PDB entry 5JC7 | X-ray diffraction, 2.75 A resolution | chains B and Y of the 4 polymer chains in the assembly

== Chain B ==
Protein: Melanoma differentiation associated protein-5
From: Gallus gallus
UniProtKB: D9N195 (D9N195_CHICK); residue numbers follow UniProt; this construct covers 298-994
Sequence (701 residues; numbered 294 to 994; the number before each row is that of its first residue):
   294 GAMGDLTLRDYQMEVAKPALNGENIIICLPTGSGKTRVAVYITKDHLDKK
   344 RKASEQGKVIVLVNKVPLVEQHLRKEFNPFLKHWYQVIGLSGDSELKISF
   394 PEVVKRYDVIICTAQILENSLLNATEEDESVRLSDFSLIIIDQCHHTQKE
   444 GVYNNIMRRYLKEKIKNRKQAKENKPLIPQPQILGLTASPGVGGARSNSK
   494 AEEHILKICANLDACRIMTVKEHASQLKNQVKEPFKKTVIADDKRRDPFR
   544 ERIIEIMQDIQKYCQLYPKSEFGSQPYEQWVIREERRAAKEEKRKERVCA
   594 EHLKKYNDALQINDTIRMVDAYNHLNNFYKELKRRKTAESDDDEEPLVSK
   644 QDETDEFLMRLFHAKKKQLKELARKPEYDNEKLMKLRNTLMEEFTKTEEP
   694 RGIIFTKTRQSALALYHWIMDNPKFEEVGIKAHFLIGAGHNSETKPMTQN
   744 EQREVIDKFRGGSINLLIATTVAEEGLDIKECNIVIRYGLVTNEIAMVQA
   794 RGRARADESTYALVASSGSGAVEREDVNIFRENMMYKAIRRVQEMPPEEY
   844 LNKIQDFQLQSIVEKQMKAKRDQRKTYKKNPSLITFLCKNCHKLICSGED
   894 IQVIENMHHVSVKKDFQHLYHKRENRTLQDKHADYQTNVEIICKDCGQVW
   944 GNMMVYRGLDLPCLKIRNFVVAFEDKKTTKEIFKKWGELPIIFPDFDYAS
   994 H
Disordered / not traced: 294-297, 417-421, 462-471, 634-638, 868-876, 918-932, 968-970, 992-994
Construct notes: expression tag (294-297); engineered mutation Gln-436 (Glu in D9N195)
Bound ions: Zn2+: Cys-881, Cys-884, Cys-936, Cys-939
Residues lining bound ligands: ADP (adenosine-5'-diphosphate): Thr-300, Leu-301, Arg-302, Gln-305, Pro-323, Thr-324, Gly-325, Ser-326, Gly-327, Lys-328, Thr-329, Arg-330, Lys-368, Glu-369, Arg-798

== Chain Y ==
Molecule: 24-nt RNA strand
Sequence (24 nucleotides; numbered 2 to 25; the number before each row is that of its first residue):
     2 GGGACGUCAUGCGCAUGACGUCCC

== How chain B and chain Y interact ==
Contacting residue pairs - 27 pairs, chain B then chain Y:
  Gln-441(B) with U8(Y), phosphate contact
  Lys-442(B) with G7(Y), phosphate contact; U8(Y), salt bridge to the phosphate
  Glu-443(B) with C6(Y), phosphate contact; G7(Y), hydrogen bond to the phosphate
  Gly-444(B) with C6(Y), sugar contact
  Lys-562(B) with C13(Y), salt bridge to the phosphate
  Gln-568(B) with A10(Y), hydrogen bond to the sugar; U11(Y), hydrogen bond to the sugar
  Pro-569(B) with U11(Y), sugar contact
  Gln-572(B) with U11(Y), hydrogen bond to the sugar; G12(Y), hydrogen bond to the sugar
  His-733(B) with G2(Y), phosphate contact; G3(Y), salt bridge to the phosphate
  Val-784(B) with C9(Y), hydrogen bond to the sugar
  Thr-785(B) with U8(Y), hydrogen bond to the sugar; C9(Y), hydrogen bond to the sugar
  Asn-786(B) with U8(Y), hydrogen bond to the phosphate; C9(Y), phosphate contact
  Arg-817(B) with A10(Y), salt bridge to the phosphate
  Lys-861(B) with C6(Y), salt bridge to the phosphate
  Asn-899(B) with G3(Y), sugar contact
  Met-900(B) with G2(Y), hydrogen bond to the sugar; G3(Y), sugar contact
  His-901(B) with G2(Y), hydrogen bond to the sugar
  Lys-958(B) with G2(Y), salt bridge to the phosphate
  Lys-978(B) with G4(Y), salt bridge to the phosphate
Interface residues without a listed pair, chain B (22 interface residues in all): His-439, Gly-487, Gly-980

== Summary ==
Chain B and chain Y form an interface of 22 and 11 residues respectively; the contacts include 11 hydrogen
bonds and 7 salt bridges. Among the polar pairs are Gln-568(B)/A10(Y), Gln-568(B)/U11(Y) and
Gln-572(B)/U11(Y). Chain B binds ADP.
Here chain B is Melanoma differentiation associated protein-5 (Gallus gallus) and chain Y is a 24-nt RNA
strand. Entry 5JC7 (Crystal structure of chicken MDA5 with 5'p 24-mer dsRNA and ADP-Mg2+ at 2.75 A resolution)
was determined by X-ray diffraction together with 5JAJ, 5JB2, 5JBG, 5JBJ, 5JC3, 5JCF and 5JCH from the same
study.
